PDB entry 8G5P | electron microscopy, 2.78 A resolution | chains A and R of the 5 polymer chains in the assembly

[Chain A]
Molecule: DNA polymerase subunit gamma-1
From: Homo sapiens
Notes: EC 2.7.7.7
UniProt: P54098 (DPOG1_HUMAN); numbering as in UniProt (aligned over 1-1239)
Chain sequence (1239 residues; numbered 1 to 1239; the number before each row is that of its first residue):
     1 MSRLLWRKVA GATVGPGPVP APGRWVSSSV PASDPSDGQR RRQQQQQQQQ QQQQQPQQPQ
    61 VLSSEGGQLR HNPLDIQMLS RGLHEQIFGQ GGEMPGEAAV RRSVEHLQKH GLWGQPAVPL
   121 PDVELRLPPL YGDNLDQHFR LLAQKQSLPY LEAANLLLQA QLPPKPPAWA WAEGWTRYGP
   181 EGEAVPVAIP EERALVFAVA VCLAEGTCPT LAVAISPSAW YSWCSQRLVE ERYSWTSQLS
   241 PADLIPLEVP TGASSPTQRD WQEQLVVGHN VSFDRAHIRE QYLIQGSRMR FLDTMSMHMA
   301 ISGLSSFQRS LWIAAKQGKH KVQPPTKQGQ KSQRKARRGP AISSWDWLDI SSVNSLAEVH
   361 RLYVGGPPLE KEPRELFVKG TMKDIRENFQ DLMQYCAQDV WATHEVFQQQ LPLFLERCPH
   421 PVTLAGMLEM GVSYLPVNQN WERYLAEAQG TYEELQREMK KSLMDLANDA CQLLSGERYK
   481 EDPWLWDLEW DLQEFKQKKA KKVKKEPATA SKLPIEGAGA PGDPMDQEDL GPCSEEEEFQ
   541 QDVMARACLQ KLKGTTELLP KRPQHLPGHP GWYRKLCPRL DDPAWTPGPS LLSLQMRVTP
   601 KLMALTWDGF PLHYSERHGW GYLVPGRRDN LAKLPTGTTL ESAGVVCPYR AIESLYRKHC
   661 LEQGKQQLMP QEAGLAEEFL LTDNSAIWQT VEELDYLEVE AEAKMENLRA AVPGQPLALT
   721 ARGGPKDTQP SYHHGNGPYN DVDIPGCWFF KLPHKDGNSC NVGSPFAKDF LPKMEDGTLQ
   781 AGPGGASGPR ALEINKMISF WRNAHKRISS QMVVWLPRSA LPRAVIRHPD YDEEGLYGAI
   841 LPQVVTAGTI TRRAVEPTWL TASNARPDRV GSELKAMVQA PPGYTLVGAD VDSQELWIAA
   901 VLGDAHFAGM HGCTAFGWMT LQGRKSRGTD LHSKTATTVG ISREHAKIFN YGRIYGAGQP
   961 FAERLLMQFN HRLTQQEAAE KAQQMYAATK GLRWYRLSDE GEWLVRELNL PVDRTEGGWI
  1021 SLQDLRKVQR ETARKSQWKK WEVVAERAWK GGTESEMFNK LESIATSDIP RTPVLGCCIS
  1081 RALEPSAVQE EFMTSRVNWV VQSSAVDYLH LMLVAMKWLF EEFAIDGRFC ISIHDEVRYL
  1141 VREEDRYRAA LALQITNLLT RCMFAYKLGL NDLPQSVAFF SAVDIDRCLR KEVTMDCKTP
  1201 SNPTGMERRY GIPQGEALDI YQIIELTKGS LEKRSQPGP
Not modelled in the structure: 1-77, 250-261, 317-339, 496-533, 627-737, 998-1049, 1233-1239
Differences from the reference sequence: engineered mutation Ala198 (Asp in P54098), Ala200 (Glu in P54098)
Swiss-Prot annotation at these positions:
  - region: Gln43 to Gln55 (Does not contribute to polymerase and exonuclease enzymatic activities), Thr858 to Asn864 (Trigger loop)
  - motif: Val267 to Arg275 (Exo II), Tyr395 to Thr403 (Exo III), Val887 to Leu896 (Pol A), Arg943 to Gly958 (Pol B), His1134 to Val1141 (Pol C)
  - binding site (DNA): Ser306, Ser593, Lys806, Thr849, Thr1094, Ser1095
  - binding site (RNA): Arg579, His754, Gly763, Lys768, Ser863, Arg869
  - binding site (a 2'-deoxyribonucleoside 5'-triphosphate): Asp890, Val891, Ser893, Glu895, Arg943, Lys947, Tyr951, Asp1135
  - binding site (Mg(2+)): Asp890, Val891, Asp1135
  - site (Critical for replication fidelity and mismatch recognition): Arg853, Gln1102
  - natural variant: Arg3 (R3P: In PEOB1 and SANDO), Gln55 (Q55QQ; Q55QQQ), Arg227 (R227W: In PEOB1 and MTDPS4B), Arg232 (R232G: In MTDPS4A; R232H: In LS), Leu244 (L244P: In MTDPS4A), Thr251 (T251I: In PEOB1, MTDPS4A and MTDPS4B), Gly268 (G268A: In PEOB1), Arg275 (R275Q: Found in a patient with epileptic encephalopathy, developmental delay and moderate intellectual disability; uncertain significance), His277 (H277L: In PEOB1; uncertain significance), Gly303 (G303R: In MTDPS4A), Leu304 (L304R: In PEOB1 and SANDO; L304SANDO: In PEOB1), Ser305 (S305R: In MTDPS4A), 52 further natural variant entries in UniProt
  - mutagenesis: Asp274 (D274A: Unable to idle at the 5'-end of the nascent DNA strand. Continues DNA synthesis into double-stranded DNA past the 5'-end creating a flap structure that cannot be ligated), Lys498 (K498C: Decreases processive DNA synthesis), Lys499 (K499C: Decreases processive DNA synthesis), Lys501 (K501C: Decreases processive DNA synthesis), Val543 to Leu558 (Markedly decreases the stimulation by POLG2, resulting in impaired processive DNA synthesis), Leu549 (L549N: Decreases processive DNA synthesis), Leu552 (L552N: Decreases processive DNA synthesis), Lys553 (K553N: Decreases processive DNA synthesis), Arg853 (R853A: Abolishes primer DNA extention in the presence of dNTPs. Impairs intrinsic polymerase processivity. Enhances exonuclease activity leading to primer DNA degradation), Asp890 (D890N: Abolishes DNA polymerase activity), Asp1135 (D1135N: Abolishes DNA polymerase activity)
Reported in the primary citation:
  - mutagenesis - R309A: decreased catalytic activity (exonuclease activity)
  - disease-associated variants - R807P: decreased catalytic activity (proofreading activity)

[Chain R]
Molecule: Mismatched RNA primer
Sequence (24 nucleotides; each row starts with the number of its first residue; numbers below 1 keep their minus sign (G-1 is residue -1)):
    -1 GAAGACAGUC UGCGGCGCGC GGGG
Not modelled in the structure: -1 to 5

[How chain A and chain R interact]
Contacting residue pairs - 9 pairs, chain A then chain R:
  Arg562(A) - G10(R)  phosphate contact
  Arg562(A) - C11(R)  hydrogen bond to the phosphate
  Pro563(A) - G10(R)  sugar contact
  Val762(A) - G19(R)  phosphate contact
  Phe766(A) - G20(R)  phosphate contact
  Ala767(A) - G21(R)  phosphate contact
  Lys768(A) - G21(R)  hydrogen bond to the phosphate
  Lys768(A) - G22(R)  salt bridge to the phosphate
  Arg807(A) - G22(R)  sugar contact
Also at the interface, not in a pair above, chain A (11 interface residues in all): Gln493, Lys561, Asn803, Thr861

[Summary]
11 residues of chain A face 6 of chain R across their interface, with 2 hydrogen bonds and 1 salt bridge.
Polar pairs include Arg562(A)-C11(R), Lys768(A)-G21(R) and Lys768(A)-G22(R). The paper reports that R309A of
chain A reduces catalytic activity (exonuclease activity); R807P of chain A reduces catalytic activity
(proofreading activity).
Here chain A is DNA polymerase subunit gamma-1 (Homo sapiens) and chain R is Mismatched RNA primer. Entry 8G5P
(Cryo-EM structure of the Guide loop Engagement Complex (V) of Human Mitochondrial DNA Polymerase Gamma) was
determined by electron microscopy (same publication as 8G5I, 8G5J, 8G5K, 8G5L, 8G5N, 8G5O and 8T7E).
